7WB4 - chains E and p of the 27 polymer chains in the assembly; structure by electron microscopy, 5.60 A resolution (low resolution: residue-level contacts below are approximate; hydrogen-bond / salt-bridge calls are withheld).

Chain E:
Molecule: outer Nup160
Source organism: Xenopus laevis
UniProtKB: A0A1L8GIX3 (A0A1L8GIX3_XENLA); residues 1-1435 here = UniProt positions 1-1435
Sequence (1435 residues; numbered 1 to 1435; the number before each row is that of its first residue):
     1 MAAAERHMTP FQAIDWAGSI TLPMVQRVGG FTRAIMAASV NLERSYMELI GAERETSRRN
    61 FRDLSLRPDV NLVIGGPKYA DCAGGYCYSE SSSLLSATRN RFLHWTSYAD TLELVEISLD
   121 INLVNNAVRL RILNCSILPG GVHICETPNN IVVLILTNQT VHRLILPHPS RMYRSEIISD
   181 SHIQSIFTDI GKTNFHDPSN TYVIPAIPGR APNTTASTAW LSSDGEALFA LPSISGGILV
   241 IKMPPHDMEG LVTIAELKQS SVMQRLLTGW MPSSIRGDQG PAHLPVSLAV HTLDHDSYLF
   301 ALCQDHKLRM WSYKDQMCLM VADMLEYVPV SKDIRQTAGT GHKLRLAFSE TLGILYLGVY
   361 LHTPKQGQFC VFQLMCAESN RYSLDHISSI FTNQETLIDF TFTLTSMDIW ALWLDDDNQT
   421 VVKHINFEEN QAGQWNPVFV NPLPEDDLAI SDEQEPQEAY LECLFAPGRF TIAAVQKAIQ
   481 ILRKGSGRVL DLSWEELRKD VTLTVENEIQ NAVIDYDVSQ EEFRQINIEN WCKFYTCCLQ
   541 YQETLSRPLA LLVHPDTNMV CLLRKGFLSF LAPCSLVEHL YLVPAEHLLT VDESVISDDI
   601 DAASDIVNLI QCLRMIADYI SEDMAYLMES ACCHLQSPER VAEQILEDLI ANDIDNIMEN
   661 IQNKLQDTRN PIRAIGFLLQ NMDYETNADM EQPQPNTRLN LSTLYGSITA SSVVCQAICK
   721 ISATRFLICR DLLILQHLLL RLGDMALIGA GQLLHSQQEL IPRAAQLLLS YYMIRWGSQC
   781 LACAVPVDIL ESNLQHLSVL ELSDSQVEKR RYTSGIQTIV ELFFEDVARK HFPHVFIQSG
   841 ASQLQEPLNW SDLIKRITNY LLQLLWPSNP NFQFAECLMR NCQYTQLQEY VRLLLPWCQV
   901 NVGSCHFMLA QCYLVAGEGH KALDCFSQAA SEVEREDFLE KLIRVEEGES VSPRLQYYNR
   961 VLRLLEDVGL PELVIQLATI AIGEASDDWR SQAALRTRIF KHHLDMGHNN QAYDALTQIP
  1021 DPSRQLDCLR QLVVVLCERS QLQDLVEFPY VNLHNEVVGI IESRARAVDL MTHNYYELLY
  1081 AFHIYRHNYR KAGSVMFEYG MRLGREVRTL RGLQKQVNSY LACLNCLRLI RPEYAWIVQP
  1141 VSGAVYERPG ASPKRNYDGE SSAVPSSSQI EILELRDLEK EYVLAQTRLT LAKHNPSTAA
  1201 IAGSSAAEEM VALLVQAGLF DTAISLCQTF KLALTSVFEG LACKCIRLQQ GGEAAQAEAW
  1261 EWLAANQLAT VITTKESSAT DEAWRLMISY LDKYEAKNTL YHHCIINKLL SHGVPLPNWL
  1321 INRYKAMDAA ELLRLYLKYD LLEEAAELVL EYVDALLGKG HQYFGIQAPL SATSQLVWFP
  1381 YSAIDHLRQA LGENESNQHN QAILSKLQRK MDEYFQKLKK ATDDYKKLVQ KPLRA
Unresolved in the structure: 1-40, 429-432, 945-951, 1146-1166

Chain p:
Molecule: outer Nup133
Source organism: Xenopus laevis
UniProtKB: A0A1L8H1I9 (A0A1L8H1I9_XENLA); numbering as in UniProt (aligned over 1-1140)
Sequence (1140 residues; each row starts with the number of its first residue):
     1 MFPSPRAQGM GSARRPFNSR LTGGRKALGP GVTASSSPSA LYSPVGRRVS ASGARSTPSR
    61 VYLHPAASET VNYNVQLFGS SLPVKVMEAL SNASADEPMA ACIHEGGWAW LACNDRLIIW
   121 KISHSSSAKL MVCKELPLPL SDSEWSADLV DICAQTGDPA AAQSVALMAA TPEGSSRYWP
   181 NILHEGTYIE SYTEFGSSLC AFVTAVKGNS FILSSEKNQL VRLTPDASGK MNQRVLPQGQ
   241 GMLSGIGRRV STLFGILSPA VESTLCSVLW DKGDCFYTLT DSSINKWDLD DTSESQVLNW
   301 DMSRVLREYI SDAIWGSESD YDDIKAGINI NYLSLNQNCD GLVILSAAWH PGDNPCQIYY
   361 TLVTVKDEGY NISDEITVEV TQFNPVFQAR GMQLCQLVVP NFSSQACYLY TQEMIFACST
   421 GTGRSTLPQE KIPFEAQGDN IVGAGSCEGW PVFFIRKSGM LTVVARETAS VLPEHMEESL
   481 SSVSKSSRQA VVKDSRPDQI AHDDKTKHLK AAFLRYCRKD ILGAQSMVDS LFSDSDMEPD
   541 DELDLAVNQI SVDLIDDYPA SDPRWAESVP EEAAGFSNTS LILLHQLEDK MKAHSFFVDF
   601 LHQVGLFSRL STCQTKGMLV ATRLLLSEHA EKLSAAIVLK NHHAKLPVLV NSAIQLALDK
   661 RMCTVPQNLT AADVYFREVS QMEIIFECLV DKEEADLEST SIDSVEWANI VVNVNTILKD
   721 MLHVACQYRQ SKNSLYKNES GIQEPEHVPW TASSGTAGIR SVVTRQHGII LKVYPQADSG
   781 LRTILIEQLA ALLNYLLDDY VTQLKSIDKL ANEERYNILE MEYAQKRSEL LSPLLILGQY
   841 AWASNLAEKY CDFDILVQIC EMTDNQSRLQ RYMTLFAEQN FSDFLFRWYL EKGKRGKLLS
   901 QPASQHGQLA AFLQAHDHLS WLHELNSQEF EKAHRTLQTL ANMETRYFCK KKTLLGLSKL
   961 AALASDFQED VLQEKVEEIA EQEHFLLHQE TLPKKLLEEK QLDLNAMPVL APFQLIQLYV
  1021 CEENKRANEN DFMKALDLLE YIGDDSEVDV EELKLEILCK AIKRDEWSAT DGKDDPIEAT
  1081 KDSIFVKVLQ NLLNKGIELK GYLPKAETLL QSEELNSLKT NSYFEFSLKA NYECYMKMQS
Unresolved in the structure: 1-68, 243-261, 316-327, 467-504, 666-669, 917-918, 1139-1140

How chain E and chain p interact:
Contacting residue pairs (8; chain E residue first):
  Ser175(E) - Lys505(p)
  Asp1027(E) - Thr700(p)
  Arg1030(E) - Ser701(p)
  Gln1031(E) - Thr700(p)
  Gln1031(E) - Ser701(p)
  Val1034(E) - Thr700(p)
  Arg1064(E) - Ile702(p)
  Arg1064(E) - Asp703(p)
Also at the interface, not in a pair above, chain E (7 interface residues in all): Ile1060
Also at the interface, not in a pair above, chain p (6 interface residues in all): Thr506

Summary:
7 residues of chain E face 6 of chain p across their interface.
Chain E is outer Nup160 and chain p is outer Nup133, both from Xenopus laevis; the structure, Cryo-EM
structure of the NR subunit from X. laevis NPC, was determined by electron microscopy.
